Entry 5XLR (electron microscopy, 3.80 A resolution); this record covers chains A and C of the 3 polymer chains in the assembly.

Chain A (and C):
Molecule: Spike glycoprotein
Organism: Human SARS coronavirus
Notes: chain C of this document is another copy of the same molecule, construct and numbering; everything in this record applies to it too
UniProtKB: P59594 (SPIKE_CVHSA); residues 1-1196 here = UniProt positions 1-1196
Sequence (1203 residues; numbered 1 to 1203; the number before each row is that of its first residue):
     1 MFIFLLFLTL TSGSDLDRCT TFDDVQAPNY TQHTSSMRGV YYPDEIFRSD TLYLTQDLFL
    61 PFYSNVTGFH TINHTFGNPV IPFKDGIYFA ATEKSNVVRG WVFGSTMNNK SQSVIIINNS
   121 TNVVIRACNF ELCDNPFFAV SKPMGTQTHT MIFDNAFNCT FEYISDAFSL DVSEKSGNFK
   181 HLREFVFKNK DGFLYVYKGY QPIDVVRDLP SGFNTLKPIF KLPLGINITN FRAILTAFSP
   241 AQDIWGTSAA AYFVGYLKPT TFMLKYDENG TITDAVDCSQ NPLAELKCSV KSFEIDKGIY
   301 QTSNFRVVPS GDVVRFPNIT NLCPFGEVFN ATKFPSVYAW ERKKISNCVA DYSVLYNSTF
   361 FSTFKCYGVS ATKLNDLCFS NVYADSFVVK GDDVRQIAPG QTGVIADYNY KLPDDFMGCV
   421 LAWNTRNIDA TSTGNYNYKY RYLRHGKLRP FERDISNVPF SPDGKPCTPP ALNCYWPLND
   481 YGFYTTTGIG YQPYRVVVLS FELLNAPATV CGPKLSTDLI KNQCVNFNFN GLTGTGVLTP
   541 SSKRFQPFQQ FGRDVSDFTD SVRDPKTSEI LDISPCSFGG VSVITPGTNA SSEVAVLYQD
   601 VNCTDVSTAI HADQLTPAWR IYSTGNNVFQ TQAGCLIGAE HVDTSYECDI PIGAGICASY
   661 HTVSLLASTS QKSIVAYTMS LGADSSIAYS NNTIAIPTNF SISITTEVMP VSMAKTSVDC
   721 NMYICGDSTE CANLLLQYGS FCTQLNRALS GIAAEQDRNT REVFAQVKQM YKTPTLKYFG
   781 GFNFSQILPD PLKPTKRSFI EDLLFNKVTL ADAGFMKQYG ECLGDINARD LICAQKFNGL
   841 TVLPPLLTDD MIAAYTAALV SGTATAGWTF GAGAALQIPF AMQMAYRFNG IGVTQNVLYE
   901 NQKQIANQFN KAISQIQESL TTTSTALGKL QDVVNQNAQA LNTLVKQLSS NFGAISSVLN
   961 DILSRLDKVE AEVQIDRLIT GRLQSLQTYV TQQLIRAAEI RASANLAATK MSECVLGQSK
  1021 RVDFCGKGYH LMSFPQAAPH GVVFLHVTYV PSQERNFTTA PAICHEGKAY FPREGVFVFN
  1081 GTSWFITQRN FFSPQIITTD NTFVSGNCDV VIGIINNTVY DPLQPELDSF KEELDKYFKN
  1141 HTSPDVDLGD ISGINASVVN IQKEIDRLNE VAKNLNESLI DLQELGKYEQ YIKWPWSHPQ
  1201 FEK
Unresolved in the structure: 1-32, 72-76, 132-148, 168-179, 239-248, 661-674, 824-831, 1121-1203
Differences from the reference sequence: engineered mutation A667 (Arg in P59594); expression tag (1197-1203)
Cystine bridges: C128-C159, C278-C288, C323-C348, C366-C419, C378-C511, C467-C474, C524-C576, C603-C635, C648-C657, C720-C742, C725-C731, C822-C833, C1014-C1025, C1064-C1108
UniProt features mapped onto this chain:
  - region: S798 to Y819 (Fusion peptide 1), K817 to F837 (Fusion peptide 2), D1145 to E1184 (Heptad repeat 2)
  - site: R797, S798 (Cleavage)
  - glycosylation (N-linked (GlcNAc...) asparagine): N29, N65, N73, N109, N118, N119, N158, N227, N269, N318, N330, N357, N589, N602, N691, N699, N783, N1056, N1080, N1116 and 3 more in UniProt

Chain A / chain C interface:
Residue-residue contacts (138; chain A residue first):
  S289(A) with R747(C)
  Q301(A) with S750(C)
  N304(A) with D719(C), hydrogen bond
  R306(A) with D719(C), salt bridge; N721(C); M722(C); D727(C), salt bridge
  G368(A) with R965(C)
  V369(A) with R965(C); L966(C)
  S370(A) with R965(C), hydrogen bond (backbone-backbone); L966(C); D967(C), hydrogen bond (side chain-backbone)
  K373(A) with S964(C); L966(C); D967(C), salt bridge
  P450(A) with D191(C); G192(C)
  F451(A) with D191(C)
  E452(A) with I228(C)
  S456(A) with K110(C)
  E502(A) with F193(C)
  L503(A) with R965(C)
  N505(A) with E45(C)
  T533(A) with N960(C)
  F545(A) with F47(C), hydrophobic
  F548(A) with Y42(C), hydrophobic; E45(C); G270(C)
  Q549(A) with E45(C), hydrogen bond
  F551(A) with I46(C); F47(C)
  G552(A) with I46(C); F47(C)
  R553(A) with I46(C); F47(C), hydrogen bond (backbone-backbone); R48(C)
  D554(A) with R48(C), hydrogen bond (backbone-side chain)
  V555(A) with Q818(C)
  S556(A) with V945(C); S949(C)
  D557(A) with R48(C), salt bridge; S949(C)
  F558(A) with F837(C), hydrophobic; L948(C), hydrophobic
  S574(A) with Q835(C), hydrogen bond (side chain-backbone); K836(C), hydrogen bond (side chain-backbone); F837(C)
  P575(A) with F837(C)
  F578(A) with D719(C); M722(C), hydrophobic; Q835(C); K836(C); G839(C)
  D600(A) with Q835(C); T841(C)
  V601(A) with C833(C)
  Q632(A) with L843(C); P844(C)
  P651(A) with L846(C), hydrophobic
  I652(A) with L846(C)
  G653(A) with P844(C); P845(C); L846(C)
  A654(A) with L846(C); T848(C), hydrogen bond (backbone-side chain)
  G655(A) with L846(C), hydrogen bond (backbone-backbone)
  S680(A) with Y855(C)
  L681(A) with M770(C); M851(C), hydrophobic; Y855(C)
  A683(A) with Q769(C), hydrogen bond (backbone-side chain); M770(C)
  D684(A) with Q769(C), hydrogen bond (backbone-side chain); M770(C)
  S685(A) with Q769(C); M770(C), hydrogen bond (backbone-backbone); Y771(C); K772(C), hydrogen bond (backbone-backbone)
  I687(A) with A875(C), hydrophobic; Q877(C)
  Y689(A) with I878(C); P879(C)
  T693(A) with Q877(C); P879(C)
  I694(A) with L876(C); Q877(C); P879(C)
  A695(A) with L876(C), hydrogen bond (backbone-backbone); Q877(C)
  T943(A) with Q744(C)
  Q947(A) with S740(C), hydrogen bond; F741(C); Q744(C), hydrogen bond
  S950(A) with Q737(C); Y738(C), hydrogen bond (side chain-backbone); G739(C)
  N951(A) with Q737(C); Y738(C)
  F952(A) with Y738(C), hydrophobic
  Q984(A) with Y738(C), hydrogen bond; Q984(C)
  T988(A) with Q987(C), hydrogen bond
  R1021(A) with E1013(C), salt bridge
  V1022(A) with S1012(C), hydrogen bond (backbone-side chain); E1013(C); L1016(C)
  D1023(A) with S1012(C)
  K1027(A) with G871(C)
  G1028(A) with G871(C)
  Y1029(A) with W868(C); A872(C), hydrophobic
  P1051(A) with A872(C)
  E1054(A) with A875(C)
  N1056(A) with Q877(C)
  T1059(A) with P879(C)
  P1061(A) with M882(C), hydrophobic
  F1071(A) with Q895(C); N896(C); Y899(C), hydrophobic
  R1073(A) with N889(C)
  V1076(A) with Y886(C), hydrogen bond (backbone-side chain)
  F1077(A) with I878(C), hydrophobic; M882(C), hydrophobic; Y886(C)
  R1089(A) with W868(C); T869(C), hydrogen bond; L876(C); I878(C)
  F1103(A) with T894(C); N896(C)
  S1105(A) with N896(C), hydrogen bond; E900(C)
  C1108(A) with Y899(C), hydrogen bond (backbone-side chain)
  D1109(A) with Y899(C), hydrogen bond (backbone-side chain)
  V1110(A) with Y899(C), hydrogen bond (backbone-side chain); E900(C)
  V1111(A) with Y899(C), hydrophobic
Also at the interface, not in a pair above, chain A (96 interface residues in all): E341, R444, R453, I455, T535, Q599, F629, T631, I656, N691, P697, G953, T991, I995, E999, F1024, A1062, P1072, N1107
Also at the interface, not in a pair above, chain C (95 interface residues in all): T51, Q112, N158, T160, S717, N746, K768, F779, C822, L840, A854, T865, G873, K968, E970, T980, T991, L994, I995, R1001, T1009, G1017, R1021, Q1095

Summary:
Chain A and chain C form an interface of 96 and 95 residues respectively, with 27 hydrogen bonds and 5 salt
bridges. Polar contacts include R306(A)-D719(C), R306(A)-D727(C) and K373(A)-D967(C).
Chain A and chain C are both Spike glycoprotein (Human SARS coronavirus); the structure, Structure of SARS-CoV
spike glycoprotein, was determined by electron microscopy (same publication as 5WRG).
